PDB entry 6HUV | X-ray diffraction, 3.10 A resolution | chains Q and R of the 28 polymer chains in the assembly

== Chain Q ==
Name: Proteasome subunit alpha type-4
From: Saccharomyces cerevisiae (strain ATCC 204508 / S288c)
Notes: EC 3.4.25.1
Reference sequence: P40303 (PSA4_YEAST); residues -1 to 252 here correspond to UniProt positions 1-254 (UniProt number = residue number + 2)
Sequence (254 residues; each row starts with the number of its first residue; numbers below 1 keep their minus sign (Met-1 is residue -1)):
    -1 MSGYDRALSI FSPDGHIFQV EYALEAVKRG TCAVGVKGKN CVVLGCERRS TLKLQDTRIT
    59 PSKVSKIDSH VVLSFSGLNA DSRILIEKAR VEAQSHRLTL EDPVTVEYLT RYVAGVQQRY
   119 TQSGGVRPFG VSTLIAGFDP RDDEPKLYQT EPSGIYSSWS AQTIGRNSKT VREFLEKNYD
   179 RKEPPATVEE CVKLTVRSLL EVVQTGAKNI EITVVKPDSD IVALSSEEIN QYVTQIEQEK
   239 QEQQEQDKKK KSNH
Not modelled in the structure: -1 to 0, 241-252
Curated features (UniProtKB/Swiss-Prot):
  - modified residue: Thr58 (Phosphothreonine)

== Chain R ==
Name: Proteasome subunit alpha type-5
From: Saccharomyces cerevisiae (strain ATCC 204508 / S288c)
Notes: EC 3.4.25.1
Reference sequence: P32379 (PSA5_YEAST); residues -7 to 252 here correspond to UniProt positions 1-260 (UniProt number = residue number + 8)
Sequence (260 residues; each row starts with the number of its first residue; numbers below 1 keep their minus sign (Met-7 is residue -7)):
    -7 MFLTRSEYDR GVSTFSPEGR LFQVEYSLEA IKLGSTAIGI ATKEGVVLGV EKRATSPLLE
    53 SDSIEKIVEI DRHIGCAMSG LTADARSMIE HARTAAVTHN LYYDEDINVE SLTQSVCDLA
   113 LRFGEGASGE ERLMSRPFGV ALLIAGHDAD DGYQLFHAEP SGTFYRYNAK AIGSGSEGAQ
   173 AELLNEWHSS LTLKEAELLV LKILKQVMEE KLDENNAQLS CITKQDGFKI YDNEKTAELI
   233 KELKEKEAAE SPEEADVEMS
Not modelled in the structure: -7 to 0, 118-124, 243-252

== Interface between chain Q and chain R ==
Contacting residue pairs - 63 pairs, chain Q then chain R:
  Asp3(Q) with Glu117(R)
  Arg4(Q) with Asp1(R); Glu117(R)
  Ala5(Q) with Val4(R), hydrophobic; Glu117(R); Ser127(R)
  Ser7(Q) with Ser127(R); Arg128(R)
  Ile8(Q) with Asp1(R); Gln15(R)
  Phe9(Q) with Gln15(R); Tyr18(R); Ser19(R); Ala22(R), hydrophobic; Leu73(R), hydrophobic; Arg128(R); Pro129(R); Gly131(R)
  Ser10(Q) with Tyr18(R)
  Pro11(Q) with Tyr18(R), hydrophobic; Glu21(R)
  Asp12(Q) with Glu21(R)
  Gly13(Q) with Tyr18(R); Glu21(R); Ala22(R)
  His14(Q) with Leu25(R)
  Ile15(Q) with Leu73(R), hydrophobic; Arg128(R)
  Lys35(Q) with Glu52(R), salt bridge
  Gln116(Q) with Ala75(R); Asp76(R)
  Thr119(Q) with Arg128(R), hydrogen bond (backbone-side chain)
  Gln120(Q) with Met126(R); Ser127(R), hydrogen bond (backbone-backbone); Arg128(R); Pro129(R); Phe130(R)
  Ser121(Q) with Ser127(R)
  Gly122(Q) with Ser127(R)
  Ser151(Q) with Ala75(R)
  Gly152(Q) with Ala75(R)
  Ile153(Q) with Ala75(R)
  Ser155(Q) with Leu51(R); Ser55(R)
  Ser156(Q) with Leu51(R); Glu52(R), hydrogen bond; Ser55(R), hydrogen bond (backbone-side chain)
  Trp157(Q) with Thr47(R); Ser48(R); Leu50(R); Leu51(R); Glu52(R)
  Ser158(Q) with Leu50(R), hydrogen bond (backbone-backbone); Glu52(R), hydrogen bond (backbone-side chain)
  Ala159(Q) with Leu50(R)
  Leu173(Q) with Leu50(R), hydrophobic
  Glu174(Q) with Ser48(R), hydrogen bond; Pro49(R); Leu50(R)
  Arg179(Q) with Pro49(R), hydrogen bond (side chain-backbone); Leu50(R), hydrogen bond (side chain-backbone); Leu51(R), hydrogen bond (side chain-backbone); Glu52(R)
Other interface residues (no listed pair), chain Q (31 interface residues in all): Arg170, Tyr177
Other interface residues (no listed pair), chain R (26 interface residues in all): Thr74

== Overview ==
31 residues of chain Q and 26 residues of chain R are in contact; the contacts include 10 hydrogen bonds and 1
salt bridge. Polar pairs include Lys35(Q)-Glu52(R), Thr119(Q)-Arg128(R) and Ser156(Q)-Glu52(R).
Chain Q is Proteasome subunit alpha type-4 and chain R is Proteasome subunit alpha type-5, both from
Saccharomyces cerevisiae (strain ATCC 204508 / S288c); the structure, Yeast 20S proteasome with human beta2c
(S171G) in complex with 39, was determined by X-ray diffraction (same publication as 6HTB, 6HTC, 6HTD, 6HTP,
6HTR, 6HUB and 30 further entries).
